3LTI - chain A; structure by X-ray diffraction, 1.60 A resolution.

[Chain A]
Molecule: DNA-directed RNA polymerase subunit beta
From: Escherichia coli
Notes: EC 2.7.7.6; fragment: beta2-beta-i-4 domains
Reference sequence: P0A8V2 (RPOB_ECOLI); numbering as in UniProt (aligned over 152-443)
Chain sequence (296 residues; row label = number of the first residue in the row):
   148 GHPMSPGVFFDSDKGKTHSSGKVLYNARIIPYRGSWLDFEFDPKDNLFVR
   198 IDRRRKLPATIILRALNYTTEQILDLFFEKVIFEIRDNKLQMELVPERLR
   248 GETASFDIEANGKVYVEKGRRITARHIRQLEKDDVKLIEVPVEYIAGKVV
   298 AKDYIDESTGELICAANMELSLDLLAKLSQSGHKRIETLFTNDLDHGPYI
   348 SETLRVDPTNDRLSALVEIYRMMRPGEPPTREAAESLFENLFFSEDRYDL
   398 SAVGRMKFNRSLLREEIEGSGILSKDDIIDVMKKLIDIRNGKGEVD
Not modelled in the structure: 148-150, 161-169
Construct notes: expression tag (148-151)
Modified residues: Mse151, Mse239, Mse315, Mse369, Mse370, Mse403, Mse429 (selenomethionine; parent Met); Lys260, Lys265, Lys295, Lys299, Lys324, Lys404, Lys422, Lys430, Lys431, Lys439 (n-dimethyl-lysine; MLY)
From the paper describing this entry:
  - post-translational modification sites: Lys324

[Summary]
The paper reports a modification site at Lys324.
Chain A is DNA-directed RNA polymerase subunit beta (Escherichia coli); the structure, Crystal structure of
the Escherichia coli RNA polymerase beta subunit beta2-betai4 domains, was determined by X-ray diffraction
(same publication as 3LU0).
